2KDU - chains A and B; structure by solution NMR.

# Chain A
Molecule: Calmodulin
From: Xenopus laevis
UniProt: P62155 (CALM_XENLA); residues 1-148 here correspond to UniProt positions 2-149 (UniProt number = residue number + 1)
Amino-acid sequence (148 residues; each row starts with the number of its first residue):
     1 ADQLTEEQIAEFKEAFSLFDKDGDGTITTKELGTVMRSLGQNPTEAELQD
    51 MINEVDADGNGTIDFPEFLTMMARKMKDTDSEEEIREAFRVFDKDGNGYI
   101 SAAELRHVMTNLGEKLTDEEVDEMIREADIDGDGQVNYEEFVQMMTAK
Ion coordination: Ca2+ site 1: D20, D22, D24, T26, E31; Ca2+ site 2: D56, D58, N60, T62, E67; Ca2+ site 3: D93, D95, N97, Y99, E104; Ca2+ site 4: D129, D131, D133, Q135, E140

# Chain B
Molecule: Protein unc-13 homolog A
Notes: fragment: Calmodulin binding domain
UniProt: Q62768 (UN13A_RAT); residues 458-492 here = UniProt positions 458-492
Amino-acid sequence (36 residues; row label = number of the first residue in the row):
   457 GSRAKANWLRAFNKVRMQLQEARGEGEMSKSLWFKG
Sequence notes: expression tag (457)
From the paper describing this entry:
  - conformationally variable residues (order/disorder transition): A462 to E477

# Chain A / chain B interface
Pairs across the interface (73):
  F19(A) with W489(B)
  I27(A) with W489(B)
  T28(A) with W489(B)
  L32(A) with L488(B); W489(B)
  V35(A) with W489(B)
  M36(A) with L488(B); W489(B)
  M51(A) with S487(B); L488(B)
  I52(A) with W489(B)
  E54(A) with M484(B); S485(B); S487(B)
  V55(A) with S485(B); K486(B)
  I63(A) with W489(B)
  F68(A) with W489(B)
  M71(A) with F490(B)
  M72(A) with F490(B); G492(B)
  R74(A) with E483(B)
  D80(A) with R479(B)
  E82(A) with R479(B)
  E84(A) with L475(B)
  I85(A) with L475(B)
  E87(A) with Q474(B); L475(B); A478(B)
  A88(A) with V471(B); L475(B)
  V91(A) with V471(B); Q474(B)
  F92(A) with A467(B); F468(B); V471(B)
  I100(A) with F468(B)
  L105(A) with W464(B); A467(B); F468(B)
  V108(A) with A467(B); K470(B); V471(B)
  M109(A) with N463(B); W464(B); A467(B)
  N111(A) with K470(B)
  L112(A) with N463(B); R466(B); A467(B); K470(B)
  E114(A) with N463(B)
  L116(A) with N463(B)
  E119(A) with R459(B)
  E120(A) with R459(B); N463(B)
  E123(A) with R459(B); A460(B)
  M124(A) with A460(B); N463(B); W464(B)
  E127(A) with A460(B); W464(B)
  A128(A) with W464(B)
  V136(A) with F468(B)
  F141(A) with F468(B); V471(B)
  M144(A) with W464(B); L465(B); F468(B)
  M145(A) with L465(B); F468(B); N469(B)
Other interface residues (no listed pair), chain A (42 interface residues in all): E140
Other interface residues (no listed pair), chain B (27 interface residues in all): K461, R472, Q476
From the paper, about this interface:
  - specific contacts: M124(A)-W464(B), M144(A)-W464(B)
  - interface residues, chain B: W464(B), F468(B), V471(B), L488(B), W489(B)

# Summary
Chain A and chain B form an interface of 42 and 27 residues respectively. The authors report contacts between
M124(A) and W464(B) and M144(A) and W464(B). The Ca2+ site 1 is built by D20(A), D22(A), D24(A), T26(A) and
E31(A). From the paper: interface residues W464(B), F468(B) and V471(B) among others; conformational
variability at A462(B).
Here chain A is Calmodulin (Xenopus laevis) and chain B is Protein unc-13 homolog A. Entry 2KDU (Structural
basis of the Munc13-1/Ca2+-Calmodulin interaction: A novel 1-26 calmodulin binding motif with a bipartite
binding ...) was determined by solution NMR.
